PDB entry 4U48 | X-ray diffraction, 2.95 A resolution | chain A

== Chain A ==
Protein: Putative inner membrane lipoprotein
Organism: Salmonella enterica subsp. enterica serovar Typhimurium str. LT2
UniProtKB: Q8ZN46 (Q8ZN46_SALTY); residue numbers follow UniProt; this construct covers 19-1644
Chain sequence (1647 residues; numbered -2 to 1644; the number before each row is that of its first residue; numbers below 1 keep their minus sign (Mse-2 is residue -2)):
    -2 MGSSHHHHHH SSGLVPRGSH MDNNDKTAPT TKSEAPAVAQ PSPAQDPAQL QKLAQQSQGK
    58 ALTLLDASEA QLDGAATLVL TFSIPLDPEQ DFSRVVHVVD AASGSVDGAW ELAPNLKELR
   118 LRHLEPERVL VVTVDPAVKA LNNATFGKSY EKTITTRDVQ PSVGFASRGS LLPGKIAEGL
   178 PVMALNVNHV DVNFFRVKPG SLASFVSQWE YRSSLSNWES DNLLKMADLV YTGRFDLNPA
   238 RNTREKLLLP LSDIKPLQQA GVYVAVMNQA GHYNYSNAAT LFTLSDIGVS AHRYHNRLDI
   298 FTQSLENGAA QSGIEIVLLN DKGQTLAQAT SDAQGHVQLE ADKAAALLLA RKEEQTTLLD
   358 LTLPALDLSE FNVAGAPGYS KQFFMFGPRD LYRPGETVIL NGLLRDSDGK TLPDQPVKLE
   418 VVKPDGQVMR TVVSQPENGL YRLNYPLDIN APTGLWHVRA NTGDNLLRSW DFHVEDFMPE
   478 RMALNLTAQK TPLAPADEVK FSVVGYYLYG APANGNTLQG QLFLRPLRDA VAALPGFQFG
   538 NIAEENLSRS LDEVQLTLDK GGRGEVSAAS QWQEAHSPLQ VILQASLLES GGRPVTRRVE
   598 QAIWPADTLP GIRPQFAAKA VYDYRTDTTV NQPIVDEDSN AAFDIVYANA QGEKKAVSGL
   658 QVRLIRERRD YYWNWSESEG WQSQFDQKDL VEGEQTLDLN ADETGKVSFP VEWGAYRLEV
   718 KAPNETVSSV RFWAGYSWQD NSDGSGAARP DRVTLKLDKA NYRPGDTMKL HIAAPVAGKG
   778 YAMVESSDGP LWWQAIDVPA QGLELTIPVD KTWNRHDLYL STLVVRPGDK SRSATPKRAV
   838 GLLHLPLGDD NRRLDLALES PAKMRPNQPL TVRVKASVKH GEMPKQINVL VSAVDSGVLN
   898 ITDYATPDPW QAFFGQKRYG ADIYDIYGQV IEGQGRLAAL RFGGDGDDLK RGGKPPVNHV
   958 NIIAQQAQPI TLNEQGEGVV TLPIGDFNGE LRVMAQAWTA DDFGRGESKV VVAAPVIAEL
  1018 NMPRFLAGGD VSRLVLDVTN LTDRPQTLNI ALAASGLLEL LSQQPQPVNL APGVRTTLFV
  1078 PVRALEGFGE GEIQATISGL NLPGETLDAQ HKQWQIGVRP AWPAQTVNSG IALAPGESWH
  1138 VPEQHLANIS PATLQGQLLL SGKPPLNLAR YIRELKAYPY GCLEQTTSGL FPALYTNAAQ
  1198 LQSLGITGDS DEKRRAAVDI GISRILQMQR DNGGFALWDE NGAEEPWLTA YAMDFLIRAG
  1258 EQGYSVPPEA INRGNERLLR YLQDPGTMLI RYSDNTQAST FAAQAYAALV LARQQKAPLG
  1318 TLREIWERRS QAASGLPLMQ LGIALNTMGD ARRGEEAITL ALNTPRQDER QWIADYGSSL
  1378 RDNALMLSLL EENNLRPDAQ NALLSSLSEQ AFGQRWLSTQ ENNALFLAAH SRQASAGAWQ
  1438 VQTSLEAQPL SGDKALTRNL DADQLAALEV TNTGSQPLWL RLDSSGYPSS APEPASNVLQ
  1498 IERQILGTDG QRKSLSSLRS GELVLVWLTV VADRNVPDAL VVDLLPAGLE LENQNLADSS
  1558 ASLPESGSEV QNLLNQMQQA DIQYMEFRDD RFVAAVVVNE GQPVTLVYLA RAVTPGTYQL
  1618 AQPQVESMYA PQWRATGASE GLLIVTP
Not modelled in the structure: -2 to 49, 209-222, 266-272, 736-746, 939-955, 1555-1562
Modified positions: Mse-2, Mse18 (selenomethionine); Mse180, Mse223, Mse264, Mse382, Mse426, Mse475, Mse479, Mse765, Mse780, Mse861, Mse880, Mse991, Mse1019, Mse1225, Mse1250, Mse1285, Mse1336, Mse1345, Mse1383, Mse1574, Mse1582, Mse1625 (selenomethionine; parent Met)
Construct notes: expression tag (-2 to 18); engineered mutation Ala98 (Lys in Q8ZN46), Ala99 (Lys in Q8ZN46)
From the paper describing this entry:
  - contacts within the chain: Tyr1175-Gln1182, Tyr1177-Gln1182, Tyr1177-Cys1179, Cys1179-Gln1182 (covalent link), Glu1181-Tyr1626 (hydrogen bond), Gln1182-Trp1235, Cys1179-Trp1235, Gln1182-Mse1625, Cys1179-Mse1625, Gln1182-Tyr1626, Cys1179-Tyr1626

== Overview ==
From the paper: contacts within the chain involving Tyr1175, Gln1182 and Tyr1177 among others.
Chain A is Putative inner membrane lipoprotein (Salmonella enterica subsp. enterica serovar Typhimurium str.
LT2); the structure, Crystal structure of Salmonella alpha-2-macroglobulin, was determined by X-ray
diffraction together with 4U4J and 4U59 from the same study.
